Entry 2I0B (X-ray diffraction, 1.96 A resolution); this record covers chain A.

[Chain A]
Molecule: Glutamate receptor, ionotropic kainate 2
Organism: Rattus norvegicus
UniProtKB: P42260 (GRIK2_RAT); the construct has insertions or renumbered stretches relative to UniProt, so the offset changes along the chain: 2-117 = UniProt 429-544; 120-259 = UniProt 667-806
Chain sequence (259 residues; each row starts with the number of its first residue):
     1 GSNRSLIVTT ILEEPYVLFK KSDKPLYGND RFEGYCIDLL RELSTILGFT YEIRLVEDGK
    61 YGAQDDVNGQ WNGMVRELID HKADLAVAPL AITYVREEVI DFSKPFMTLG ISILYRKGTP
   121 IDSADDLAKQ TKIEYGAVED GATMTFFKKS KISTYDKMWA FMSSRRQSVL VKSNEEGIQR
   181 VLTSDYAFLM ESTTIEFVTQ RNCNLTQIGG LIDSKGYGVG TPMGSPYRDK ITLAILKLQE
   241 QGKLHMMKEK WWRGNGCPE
Unresolved in the structure: 1-3, 258-259
Disulfide bonds: Cys203-Cys257
Construct notes: cloning artifact (1); engineered mutation Glu98 (Lys525 in P42260), Leu233 (Ile780 in P42260), Lys237 (Gln784 in P42260), Gln241 (Glu788 in P42260); linker (118-119)
Ligand contacts: glutamic acid (GLU): Tyr61, Pro89, Leu90, Ala91, Arg96, Val138, Gly141, Ala142, Thr143, Asn174, Met190, Glu191, Tyr217
Curated features (UniProtKB/Swiss-Prot):
  - binding site (L-glutamate): Pro89, Ala91, Arg96, Ala142, Thr143, Glu191
  - glycosylation (N-linked (GlcNAc...) asparagine): Asn3, Asn204

[In short]
Ligands of chain A: glutamic acid. From UniProt: 6 L-glutamate-binding residues.
Chain A is Glutamate receptor, ionotropic kainate 2 (Rattus norvegicus); the structure, Crystal structure of
the GluR6 ligand binding core ELKQ mutant dimer at 1.96 Angstroms Resolution, was determined by X-ray
diffraction together with 2I0C from the same study.
